PDB entry 1HSA | X-ray diffraction, 2.10 A resolution | chains A and B of the 3 polymer chains in the assembly

Chain A:
Molecule: Class I histocompatibility antigen (HLA-B*2705)
Source organism: Homo sapiens
Reference sequence: P03989 (1B27_HUMAN); residues 1-276 here correspond to UniProt positions 25-300 (UniProt number = residue number + 24)
Sequence (276 residues; each row starts with the number of its first residue):
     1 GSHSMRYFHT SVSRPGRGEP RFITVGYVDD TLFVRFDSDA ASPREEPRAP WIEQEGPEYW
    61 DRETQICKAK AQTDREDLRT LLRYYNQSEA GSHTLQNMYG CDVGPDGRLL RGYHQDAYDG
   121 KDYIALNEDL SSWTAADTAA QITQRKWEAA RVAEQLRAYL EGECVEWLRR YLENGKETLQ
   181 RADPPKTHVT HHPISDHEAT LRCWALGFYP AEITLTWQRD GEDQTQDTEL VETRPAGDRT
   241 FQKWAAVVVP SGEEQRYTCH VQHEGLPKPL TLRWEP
Cystine bridges: C101-C164, C203-C259

Chain B:
Molecule: Beta 2-microglobulin
Source organism: Homo sapiens
Reference sequence: P61769 (B2MG_HUMAN); residues 1-99 here correspond to UniProt positions 21-119 (UniProt number = residue number + 20)
Sequence (99 residues; each row starts with the number of its first residue):
     1 IQRTPKIQVY SRHPAENGKS NFLNCYVSGF HPSDIEVDLL KNGERIEKVE HSDLSFSKDW
    61 SFYLLYYTEF TPTEKDEYAC RVNHVTLSQP KIVKWDRDM
Cystine bridges: C25-C80
Curated features (UniProtKB/Swiss-Prot):
  - modified residue: Q2 (Pyrrolidone carboxylic acid)
  - glycosylation: I1 (N-linked (Glc) (glycation) isoleucine), K19 (N-linked (Glc) (glycation) lysine), K41 (N-linked (Glc) (glycation) lysine), K48 (N-linked (Glc) (glycation) lysine), K58 (N-linked (Glc) (glycation) lysine), K91 (N-linked (Glc) (glycation) lysine), K94 (N-linked (Glc) (glycation) lysine)

How chain A and chain B interact:
Pairs across the interface (54):
  F8(A) with S55(B); F56(B), hydrophobic
  H9(A) with F56(B)
  T10(A) with L54(B); F56(B); F62(B)
  V12(A) with S33(B)
  I23(A) with L54(B)
  V25(A) with D53(B); S55(B)
  Y27(A) with S55(B); Y63(B), hydrogen bond
  R35(A) with D53(B), salt bridge
  Q96(A) with H31(B), hydrogen bond; F56(B); W60(B), hydrogen bond (side chain-backbone); F62(B)
  N97(A) with F56(B)
  Q115(A) with W60(B)
  D116(A) with W60(B)
  A117(A) with W60(B), hydrophobic
  D119(A) with I1(B), hydrogen bond (backbone-backbone); H31(B)
  G120(A) with I1(B); H31(B); W60(B)
  K121(A) with I1(B)
  D122(A) with W60(B), hydrogen bond
  H192(A) with D98(B), salt bridge
  R202(A) with D98(B), hydrogen bond (side chain-backbone); M99(B)
  W204(A) with D98(B); M99(B)
  V231(A) with Q8(B)
  E232(A) with K6(B), salt bridge; Q8(B), hydrogen bond (backbone-side chain); Y26(B), hydrogen bond; S28(B), hydrogen bond
  R234(A) with Q8(B), hydrogen bond; Y10(B); M99(B), hydrogen bond (side chain-backbone)
  P235(A) with Y10(B), hydrogen bond (backbone-side chain); N24(B), hydrogen bond (backbone-side chain); Y26(B); L65(B), hydrophobic
  A236(A) with R12(B), hydrogen bond (backbone-side chain); N24(B), hydrogen bond (backbone-side chain)
  G237(A) with R12(B), hydrogen bond (backbone-side chain); L65(B)
  D238(A) with R12(B)
  Q242(A) with Y10(B); S11(B), hydrogen bond (side chain-backbone); R12(B), hydrogen bond (side chain-backbone)
  W244(A) with M99(B), hydrogen bond (side chain-backbone)
Other interface residues (no listed pair), chain A (33 interface residues in all): R48, T94, M98, T233
Other interface residues (no listed pair), chain B (23 interface residues in all): R3, H13

Summary:
The interface between chain A and chain B involves 33 residues on one side and 23 on the other, with 19
hydrogen bonds and 3 salt bridges. Polar contacts include R35(A)-D53(B), H192(A)-D98(B) and E232(A)-K6(B).
Chain A is Class I histocompatibility antigen (HLA-B*2705) and chain B is Beta 2-microglobulin, both from Homo
sapiens; the structure, The three-dimensional structure of HLA-B27 at 2.1 angstroms resolution suggests a
general mechanism for tight peptide ..., was determined by X-ray diffraction.
